PDB entry 8K49 | electron microscopy, 2.90 A resolution | chains A and B of the 23 polymer chains in the assembly

Chain A (and B):
Molecule: VP2
From: Banna virus
Notes: chain B of this document is another copy of the same molecule, construct and numbering; everything in this record applies to it too
UniProt: Q9INH3 (Q9INH3_9REOV); residue numbers follow UniProt; this construct covers 1-955
Chain sequence (955 residues; row label = number of the first residue in the row):
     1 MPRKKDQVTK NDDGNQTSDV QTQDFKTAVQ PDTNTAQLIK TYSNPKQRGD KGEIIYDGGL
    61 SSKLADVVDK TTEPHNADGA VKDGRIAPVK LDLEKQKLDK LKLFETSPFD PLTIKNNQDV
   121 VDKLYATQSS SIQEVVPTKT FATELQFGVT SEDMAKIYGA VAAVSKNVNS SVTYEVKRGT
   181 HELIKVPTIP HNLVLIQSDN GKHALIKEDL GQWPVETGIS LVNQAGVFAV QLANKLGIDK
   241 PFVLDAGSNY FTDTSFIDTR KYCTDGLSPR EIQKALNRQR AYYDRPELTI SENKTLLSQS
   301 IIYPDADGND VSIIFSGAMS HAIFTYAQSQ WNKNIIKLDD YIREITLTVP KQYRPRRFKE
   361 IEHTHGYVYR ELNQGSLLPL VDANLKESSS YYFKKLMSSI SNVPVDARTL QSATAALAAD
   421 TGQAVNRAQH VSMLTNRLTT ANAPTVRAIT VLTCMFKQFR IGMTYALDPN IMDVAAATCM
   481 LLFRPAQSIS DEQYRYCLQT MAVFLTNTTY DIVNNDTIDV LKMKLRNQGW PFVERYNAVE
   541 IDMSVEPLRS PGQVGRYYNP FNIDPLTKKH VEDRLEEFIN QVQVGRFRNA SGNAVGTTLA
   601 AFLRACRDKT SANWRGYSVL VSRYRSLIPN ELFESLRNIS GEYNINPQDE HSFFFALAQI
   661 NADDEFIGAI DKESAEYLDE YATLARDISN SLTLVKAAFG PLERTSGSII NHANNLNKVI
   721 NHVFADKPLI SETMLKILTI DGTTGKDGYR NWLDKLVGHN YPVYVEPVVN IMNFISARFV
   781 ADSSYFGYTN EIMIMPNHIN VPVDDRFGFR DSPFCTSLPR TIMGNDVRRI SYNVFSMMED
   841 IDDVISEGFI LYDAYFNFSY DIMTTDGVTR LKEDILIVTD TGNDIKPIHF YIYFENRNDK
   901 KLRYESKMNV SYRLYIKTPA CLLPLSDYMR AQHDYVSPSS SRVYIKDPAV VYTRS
Unresolved in the structure: 1-181, 407-429 (chain B: 1-19, 401-434)
Construct notes: conflict Lys97 (Arg in Q9INH3)

How chain A and chain B interact:
Pairs across the interface - 145 pairs, chain A then chain B:
  Ile219(A) - Ser165(B)
  Ile219(A) - Lys166(B)
  Ser220(A) - Ser165(B)
  Asn223(A) - Val161(B)
  Asn223(A) - Ser165(B)
  Gly226(A) - Tyr158(B)
  Val227(A) - Tyr158(B)
  Val230(A) - Ser151(B)
  Val230(A) - Ala155(B)  hydrophobic
  Asp239(A) - Ser151(B)  hydrogen bond (backbone-side chain)
  Tyr341(A) - Glu144(B)  hydrogen bond
  Ile345(A) - Glu144(B)
  Thr348(A) - Thr143(B)  hydrogen bond
  Tyr353(A) - Phe141(B)
  Arg354(A) - Val135(B)
  Arg354(A) - Val136(B)  hydrogen bond (side chain-backbone)
  Arg354(A) - Thr138(B)
  Pro355(A) - Val135(B)
  Arg356(A) - Tyr125(B)
  Arg357(A) - Val135(B)
  Lys359(A) - Leu124(B)
  Lys359(A) - Tyr125(B)
  Lys359(A) - Gln128(B)  hydrogen bond
  Ile361(A) - Val120(B)  hydrophobic
  Ile361(A) - Val121(B)  hydrophobic
  Glu362(A) - Tyr125(B)  hydrogen bond
  Arg370(A) - Glu144(B)  salt bridge
  Arg370(A) - Leu145(B)
  Glu371(A) - Glu144(B)
  Glu371(A) - Gln146(B)
  Asn373(A) - Gln146(B)
  Gln374(A) - Gln146(B)  hydrogen bond
  Lys386(A) - Asp608(B)  salt bridge
  Leu467(A) - Ser591(B)
  Glu492(A) - Val584(B)
  Tyr496(A) - Arg586(B)
  Tyr496(A) - Gly592(B)  hydrogen bond (side chain-backbone)
  Gln499(A) - Arg586(B)  hydrogen bond
  Tyr510(A) - Ala590(B)  hydrophobic
  Tyr510(A) - Ser591(B)
  Asp511(A) - Ala590(B)
  Arg549(A) - Leu145(B)
  Arg549(A) - Gln146(B)  hydrogen bond
  Ile639(A) - Arg604(B)
  Ser640(A) - Gln583(B)
  Ser640(A) - Arg604(B)
  Gly641(A) - Gln583(B)
  Asp671(A) - Phe141(B)
  Ser674(A) - Phe141(B)
  Leu678(A) - Ala142(B)
  Leu678(A) - Thr143(B)
  Leu678(A) - Glu144(B)
  Asp679(A) - Phe147(B)
  Ala682(A) - Leu145(B)
  Ala682(A) - Phe147(B)  hydrophobic
  Thr683(A) - Phe147(B)
  Arg686(A) - Phe147(B)
  Arg686(A) - Gly148(B)
  Arg686(A) - Val149(B)
  Arg686(A) - Asp153(B)  salt bridge
  Ser689(A) - Val149(B)
  Asn690(A) - Val149(B)
  Asn690(A) - Asp153(B)  hydrogen bond
  Asn690(A) - Ile157(B)
  Thr693(A) - Ile157(B)
  Leu694(A) - Ala160(B)  hydrophobic
  Ala697(A) - Val161(B)  hydrophobic
  Leu702(A) - Pro565(B)
  Leu702(A) - Leu566(B)
  Glu703(A) - Leu566(B)
  Arg704(A) - Glu540(B)
  Arg704(A) - Ile541(B)
  Arg704(A) - Asp542(B)  hydrogen bond (backbone-backbone)
  Arg704(A) - Asp564(B)  salt bridge
  Arg704(A) - Leu566(B)
  Thr705(A) - Ile541(B)
  Thr705(A) - Asp542(B)
  Ser706(A) - Ile541(B)
  Ser706(A) - Asp542(B)  hydrogen bond (backbone-backbone)
  Ser706(A) - Met543(B)
  Ser706(A) - Ser622(B)
  Ile709(A) - Ser618(B)
  Ile710(A) - Ser622(B)
  Ile710(A) - Phe666(B)  hydrophobic
  His712(A) - Lys568(B)
  His712(A) - Arg615(B)
  Asn714(A) - Asp663(B)
  Asn714(A) - Gly668(B)
  Leu716(A) - Arg615(B)
  Asn717(A) - Asn661(B)  hydrogen bond
  Asn717(A) - Asp663(B)
  Lys718(A) - Asp663(B)  salt bridge
  Val719(A) - Val164(B)  hydrophobic
  His722(A) - Lys156(B)  hydrogen bond (backbone-side chain)
  His722(A) - Gly159(B)
  His722(A) - Ala160(B)
  Ala725(A) - Lys156(B)  hydrogen bond (backbone-side chain)
  Lys727(A) - Glu152(B)  salt bridge
  Lys727(A) - Lys156(B)
  Leu729(A) - Asp153(B)
  Leu729(A) - Lys156(B)
  Asp747(A) - Gln659(B)
  Arg750(A) - Gln659(B)
  Asn751(A) - Ala612(B)
  Asp754(A) - Lys568(B)  salt bridge
  Asp754(A) - Arg615(B)  salt bridge
  Val757(A) - Lys568(B)
  Glu766(A) - Gly148(B)
  Glu766(A) - Val149(B)  hydrogen bond (side chain-backbone)
  Val768(A) - Val149(B)
  Val768(A) - Ser151(B)
  Val769(A) - Met154(B)  hydrophobic
  Met772(A) - Tyr158(B)
  Asn773(A) - Tyr158(B)
  Tyr832(A) - Arg954(B)
  Asn833(A) - Arg954(B)
  Ser836(A) - Arg954(B)  hydrogen bond
  Met837(A) - Gln352(B)
  Met837(A) - Arg354(B)  hydrogen bond (backbone-side chain)
  Met837(A) - Thr953(B)
  Met837(A) - Arg954(B)
  Glu839(A) - Arg354(B)
  Asp880(A) - Arg356(B)
  Asp880(A) - Tyr952(B)  hydrogen bond (backbone-side chain)
  Thr881(A) - Tyr952(B)  hydrogen bond (backbone-side chain)
  Asn883(A) - Arg954(B)
  Asp884(A) - Arg954(B)  salt bridge
  Ser941(A) - Asn117(B)  hydrogen bond (backbone-side chain)
  Val943(A) - Asn117(B)
  Val943(A) - Gln118(B)
  Tyr944(A) - Gln118(B)  hydrogen bond (backbone-side chain)
  Asp947(A) - Thr140(B)  hydrogen bond
  Ala949(A) - Thr140(B)
  Ala949(A) - Phe141(B)
  Val951(A) - Thr140(B)
  Val951(A) - Phe141(B)  hydrogen bond (backbone-backbone)
  Tyr952(A) - Val135(B)  hydrophobic
  Tyr952(A) - Pro137(B)
  Tyr952(A) - Thr138(B)
  Tyr952(A) - Lys139(B)
  Tyr952(A) - Thr140(B)
  Thr953(A) - Thr138(B)
  Thr953(A) - Lys139(B)  hydrogen bond (backbone-backbone)
  Thr953(A) - Thr140(B)
  Thr953(A) - Phe141(B)
Also at the interface, not in a pair above, chain A (103 interface residues in all): Lys240, Val349, Phe358, His365, Leu372, Arg495, Asn514, Arg623, Ala698, Ala713, Asn715, Val723, Gly882, Arg954
Also at the interface, not in a pair above, chain B (78 interface residues in all): Thr150, Ala162, Ala163, Asn167, Val539, Tyr557, Asn559, Trp614, Val619, Ala662, Ser955

Summary:
103 residues of chain A and 78 residues of chain B are in contact; the contacts include 26 hydrogen bonds and
9 salt bridges. Polar pairs include Arg370(A)-Glu144(B), Lys386(A)-Asp608(B) and Arg686(A)-Asp153(B).
Chain A and chain B are both VP2 (Banna virus); the structure, Structure of partial Banna virus, was
determined by electron microscopy, deposited together with 8K42, 8K43 and 8K4A.
